Entry 5DTM (X-ray diffraction, 2.20 A resolution); this record covers chain A.

Chain A:
Molecule: Histone-lysine N-methyltransferase, H3 lysine-79 specific
From: Homo sapiens
Notes: EC 2.1.1.43
Reference sequence: Q8TEK3 (DOT1L_HUMAN); residue numbers follow UniProt; this construct covers 2-332
Chain sequence (334 residues; numbered 0 to 333; the number before each row is that of its first residue; numbering starts at 0):
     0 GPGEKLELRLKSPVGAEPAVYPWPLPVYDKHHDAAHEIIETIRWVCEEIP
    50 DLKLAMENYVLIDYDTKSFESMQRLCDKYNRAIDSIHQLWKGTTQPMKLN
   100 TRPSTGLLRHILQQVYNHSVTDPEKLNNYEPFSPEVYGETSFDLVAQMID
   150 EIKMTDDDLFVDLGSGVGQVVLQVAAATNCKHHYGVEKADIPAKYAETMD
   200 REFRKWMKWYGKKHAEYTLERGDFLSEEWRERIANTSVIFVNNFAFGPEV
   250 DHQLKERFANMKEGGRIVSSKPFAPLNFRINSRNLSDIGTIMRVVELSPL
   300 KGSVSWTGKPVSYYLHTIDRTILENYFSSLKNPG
Not modelled in the structure: 0-4, 92-98, 302-303, 333
Construct notes: expression tag (0-1); cloning artifact (333)
Small-molecule neighbours: 5F4 (4-(2,6-dichlorobenzoyl)-N-methyl-1H-pyrrole-2-carboxamide): Pro130, Phe131, Ser140, Leu143, Val144, Met147, Phe239, Val240, Asn241, Phe243, Val267, Ser268, Ser269, Ser311, Tyr312
Swiss-Prot annotation at these positions:
  - binding site (S-adenosyl-L-methionine): Tyr136 to Thr139, Phe159 to Gln168, Glu186, Asp222, Phe223
  - modified residue: Ser297 (Phosphoserine)
What the authors report for this chain:
  - binding site for 5F4: Pro130, Phe131, Leu143, Met147, Phe239, Asn241, Phe243, Ser311, Tyr312
  - conformationally variable residues (loop rearrangement): Asn126 to Ser140

In short:
Bound to chain A: compound 5F4. Curated annotation (UniProt) lists 17 S-adenosyl-L-methionine-binding
residues. From the paper: a binding site for 5F4 at Pro130, Phe131 and Leu143 among others; conformational
variability at Asn126.
Chain A is Histone-lysine N-methyltransferase, H3 lysine-79 specific (Homo sapiens); the structure, Crystal
structure of Dot1L in complex with inhibitor CPD1 [4-(2,6-dichlorobenzoyl)-N-methyl-1H-pyrrole-2-carboxamide],
was determined by X-ray diffraction, deposited together with 5DTQ and 5DTR.
